5ECN - chains B and C of the 3 polymer chains in the assembly; structure by X-ray diffraction, 1.72 A resolution.

[Chain B (and C)]
Name: Glutathione S-transferase U20
Organism: Arabidopsis thaliana
Notes: EC 2.5.1.18; chain C of this document is another copy of the same molecule, construct and numbering; everything in this record applies to it too
UniProtKB: Q8L7C9 (GSTUK_ARATH); residue numbers follow UniProt; this construct covers 1-217
Chain sequence (223 residues; numbered -5 to 217; the number before each row is that of its first residue; numbers below 1 keep their minus sign (His-5 is residue -5)):
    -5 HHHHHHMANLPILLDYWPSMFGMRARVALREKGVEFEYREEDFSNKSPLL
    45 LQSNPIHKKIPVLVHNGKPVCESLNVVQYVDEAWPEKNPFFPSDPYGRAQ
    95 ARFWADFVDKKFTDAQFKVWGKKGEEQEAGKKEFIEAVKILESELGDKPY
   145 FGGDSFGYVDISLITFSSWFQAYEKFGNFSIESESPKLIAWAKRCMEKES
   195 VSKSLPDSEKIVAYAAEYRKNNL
Not modelled in the structure: -5 to 3
Sequence notes: expression tag (-5 to 0)
Curated features (UniProtKB/Swiss-Prot):
  - binding site (glutathione): Ser13, Ile54, Ser67
Residues lining bound ligands: glutathione (GSH): Phe15, Phe37, Lys53, Ile54, Ser67, Asp103

[Chain B / chain C interface]
Pairs across the interface (24; chain B residue first):
  His51(B) - Phe97(C)
  Lys62(B) - Tyr90(C)
  Glu66(B) - Phe97(C)
  Asn69(B) - Ala93(C)
  Asn69(B) - Arg96(C)  hydrogen bond
  Asn69(B) - Phe97(C)
  Gln72(B) - Arg96(C)
  Tyr73(B) - Ala93(C)  hydrogen bond (side chain-backbone)
  Tyr73(B) - Arg96(C)
  Glu76(B) - Pro89(C)
  Glu76(B) - Arg92(C)
  Glu76(B) - Arg96(C)  salt bridge
  Pro89(B) - Glu76(C)
  Tyr90(B) - Lys62(C)
  Tyr90(B) - Pro63(C)
  Arg92(B) - Glu76(C)  salt bridge
  Ala93(B) - Asn69(C)  hydrogen bond (backbone-side chain)
  Arg96(B) - Asn69(C)  hydrogen bond
  Arg96(B) - Gln72(C)
  Arg96(B) - Glu76(C)  salt bridge
  Phe97(B) - His51(C)
  Phe97(B) - Glu66(C)
  Phe97(B) - Asn69(C)
  Asp100(B) - Glu66(C)
Other interface residues (no listed pair), chain B (18 interface residues in all): Asn48, Pro63, Phe101, Ile134
Other interface residues (no listed pair), chain C (17 interface residues in all): Ile50, Cys65, Tyr73, Gln94

[Summary]
18 residues of chain B and 17 residues of chain C are in contact; the contacts include 4 hydrogen bonds and 3
salt bridges. Polar pairs include Glu76(B)-Arg96(C), Arg92(B)-Glu76(C) and Asn69(B)-Arg96(C). Ligands of chain
B: glutathione.
Chain B and chain C are both Glutathione S-transferase U20 (Arabidopsis thaliana); the structure, Crystal
Structure of FIN219-FIP1 complex with JA, Leu and ATP, was determined by X-ray diffraction together with 5ECH,
5ECI, 5ECK, 5ECL, 5ECM, 5ECO and 4 further entries from the same study.
